5T4Q - chains C and D of the 22 polymer chains in the assembly; structure by electron microscopy, 8.53 A resolution (very low resolution: no residue pairs are listed; an interface is given only as per-side residue counts).

[Chain C]
Name: ATP synthase subunit alpha
Organism: Escherichia coli
Notes: EC 3.6.3.14
Reference sequence: B7MGF4 (ATPA_ECO45); residues 1-513 here = UniProt positions 1-513
Chain sequence (513 residues; row label = number of the first residue in the row):
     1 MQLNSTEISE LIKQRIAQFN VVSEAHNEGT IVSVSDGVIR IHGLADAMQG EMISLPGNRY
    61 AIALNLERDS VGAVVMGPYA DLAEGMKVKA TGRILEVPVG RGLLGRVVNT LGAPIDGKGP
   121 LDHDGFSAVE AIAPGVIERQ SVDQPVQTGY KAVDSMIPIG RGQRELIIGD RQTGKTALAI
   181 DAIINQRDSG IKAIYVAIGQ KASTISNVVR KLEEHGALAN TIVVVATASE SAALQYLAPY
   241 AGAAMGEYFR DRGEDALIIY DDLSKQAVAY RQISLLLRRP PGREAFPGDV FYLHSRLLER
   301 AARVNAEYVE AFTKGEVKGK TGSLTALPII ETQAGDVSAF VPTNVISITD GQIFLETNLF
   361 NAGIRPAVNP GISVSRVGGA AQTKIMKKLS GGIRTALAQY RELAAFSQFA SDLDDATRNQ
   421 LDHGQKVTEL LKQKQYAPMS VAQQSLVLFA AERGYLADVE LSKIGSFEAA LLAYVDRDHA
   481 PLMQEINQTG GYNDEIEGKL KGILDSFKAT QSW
Disordered / not traced: 1-3, 512-513
Construct notes: conflict Ala47 (Cys in B7MGF4), Ala90 (Cys in B7MGF4), Ala193 (Cys in B7MGF4), Ala243 (Cys in B7MGF4), Asn419 (Lys in B7MGF4)
Curated features (UniProtKB/Swiss-Prot):
  - binding site (ATP): Gly169 to Thr176
  - site: Ser373 (Required for activity)

[Chain D]
Name: ATP synthase subunit beta
Organism: Escherichia coli
Notes: EC 3.6.3.14
Reference sequence: B7MGF2 (ATPB_ECO45); residues 0-459 here correspond to UniProt positions 1-460 (UniProt number = residue number + 1)
Chain sequence (471 residues; each row starts with the number of its first residue; numbers below 1 keep their minus sign (Met-11 is residue -11)):
   -11 MRGSHHHHHH GMATGKIVQV IGAVVDVEFP QDAVPRVYDA LEVQNGNERL VLEVQQQLGG
    49 GIVRTIAMGS SDGLRRGLDV KDLEHPIEVP VGKATLGRIM NVLGEPVDMK GEIGEEERWA
   109 IHRAAPSYEE LSNSQELLET GIKVIDLMAP FAKGGKVGLF GGAGVGKTVN MMELIRNIAI
   169 EHSGYSVFAG VGERTREGND FYHEMTDSNV IDKVSLVYGQ MNEPPGNRLR VALTGLTMAE
   229 KFRDEGRDVL LFVDNIYRYT LAGTEVSALL GRMPSAVGYQ PTLAEEMGVL QERITSTKTG
   289 SITSVQAVYV PADDLTDPSP ATTFAHLDAT VVLSRQIASL GIYPAVDPLD STSRQLDPLV
   349 VGQEHYDTAR GVQSILQRYQ ELKDIIAILG MDELSEEDKL VVARARKIQR FLSQPFFVAE
   409 VFTGSPGKYV SLKDTIRGFK GIMEGEYDHL PEQAFYMVGS IEEAVEKAKK L
Disordered / not traced: -11 to -7
Construct notes: expression tag (-11 to -1); conflict Ala137 (Cys138 in B7MGF2)
Curated features (UniProtKB/Swiss-Prot):
  - binding site (ATP): Gly149 to Thr156

[How chain C and chain D interact]
At this resolution (9 A) residue pairs are not listed: 24 residues of chain C and 24 of chain D lie at the interface.

[In short]
The chain C/chain D interface involves 24 residues from each chain. UniProt lists 8 ATP-binding residues on
chain C; 8 ATP-binding residues on chain D.
Chain C is ATP synthase subunit alpha and chain D is ATP synthase subunit beta, both from Escherichia coli;
the structure, Autoinhibited E. coli ATP synthase state 3, was determined by electron microscopy, deposited
together with 5T4O and 5T4P.
